8Z75 - chains A and B; structure by X-ray diffraction, 1.45 A resolution.

== Chain A (and B) ==
Molecule: Twin-arginine translocation signal domain-containing protein
Organism: Pelomicrobium methylotrophicum
Notes: chain B of this document is another copy of the same molecule, construct and numbering; everything in this record applies to it too
UniProt: A0A5C7ETD9 (A0A5C7ETD9_9PROT); residues 46-513 here = UniProt positions 46-513
Sequence (489 residues; each row starts with the number of its first residue):
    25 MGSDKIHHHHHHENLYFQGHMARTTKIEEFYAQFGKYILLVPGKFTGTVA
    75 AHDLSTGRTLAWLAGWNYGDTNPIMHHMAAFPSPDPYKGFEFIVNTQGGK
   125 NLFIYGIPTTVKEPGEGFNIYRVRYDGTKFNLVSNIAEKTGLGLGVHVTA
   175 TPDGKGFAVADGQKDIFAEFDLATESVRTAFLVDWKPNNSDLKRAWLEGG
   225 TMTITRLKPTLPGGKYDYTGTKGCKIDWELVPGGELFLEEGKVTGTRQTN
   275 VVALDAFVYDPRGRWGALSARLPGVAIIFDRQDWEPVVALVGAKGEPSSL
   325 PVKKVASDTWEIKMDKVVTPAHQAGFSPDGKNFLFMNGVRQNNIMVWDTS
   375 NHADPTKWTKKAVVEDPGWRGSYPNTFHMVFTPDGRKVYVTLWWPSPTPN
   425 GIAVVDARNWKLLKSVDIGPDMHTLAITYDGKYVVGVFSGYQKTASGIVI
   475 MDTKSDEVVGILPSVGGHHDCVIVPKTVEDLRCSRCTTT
Disordered / not traced: 25-49 (chain B: 25-50)
Sequence notes: initiating methionine (25); expression tag (26-45)
Metal / ion sites: Cu ion: H100, H493

== Interface between chain A and chain B ==
Residue-residue contacts (117):
  K50(A) - E481(B)  salt bridge
  K50(A) - V482(B)
  K50(A) - V483(B)
  I51(A) - F54(B)
  I51(A) - V483(B)  hydrogen bond (backbone-backbone)
  I51(A) - G484(B)
  I51(A) - I485(B)
  F54(A) - I51(B)  hydrophobic
  Y55(A) - I485(B)  hydrogen bond (side chain-backbone)
  Y55(A) - L486(B)
  Y55(A) - P487(B)
  F69(A) - A88(B)
  F69(A) - W90(B)
  F69(A) - N91(B)  hydrogen bond (backbone-side chain)
  T70(A) - W86(B)
  T70(A) - A88(B)
  T70(A) - W90(B)  hydrogen bond (backbone-side chain)
  G71(A) - W90(B)
  T72(A) - V489(B)
  A74(A) - V489(B)  hydrophobic
  H76(A) - P487(B)
  H76(A) - V489(B)
  T80(A) - I485(B)
  G81(A) - I485(B)
  G81(A) - L486(B)
  G81(A) - P487(B)
  R82(A) - I442(B)  hydrogen bond (side chain-backbone)
  R82(A) - G443(B)
  R82(A) - P444(B)
  R82(A) - F462(B)
  R82(A) - S470(B)
  R82(A) - I485(B)
  T83(A) - A469(B)
  T83(A) - S470(B)  hydrogen bond (backbone-backbone)
  T83(A) - P487(B)
  T83(A) - S488(B)  hydrogen bond (side chain-backbone)
  L84(A) - T468(B)
  L84(A) - A469(B)  hydrogen bond (backbone-backbone)
  A85(A) - K467(B)
  W86(A) - T70(B)
  W86(A) - Q466(B)
  W86(A) - S470(B)  hydrogen bond
  W86(A) - V489(B)  hydrophobic
  W86(A) - G490(B)  hydrogen bond (side chain-backbone)
  W86(A) - G491(B)
  A88(A) - F69(B)
  W90(A) - F69(B)
  W90(A) - T70(B)  hydrogen bond (side chain-backbone)
  W90(A) - G71(B)
  W90(A) - W90(B)
  W90(A) - T95(B)
  W90(A) - N96(B)
  W90(A) - P97(B)
  W90(A) - I98(B)  hydrophobic
  W90(A) - L126(B)  hydrophobic
  N91(A) - F69(B)  hydrogen bond (side chain-backbone)
  N91(A) - L126(B)
  N91(A) - T133(B)  hydrogen bond (backbone-side chain)
  N91(A) - V135(B)
  Y92(A) - I131(B)
  Y92(A) - P132(B)
  Y92(A) - T133(B)
  Y92(A) - V135(B)
  G93(A) - V135(B)
  T95(A) - W90(B)
  N96(A) - W90(B)
  P97(A) - W90(B)
  I98(A) - W90(B)  hydrophobic
  L126(A) - W90(B)  hydrophobic
  I131(A) - Y92(B)
  P132(A) - Y92(B)
  T133(A) - N91(B)  hydrogen bond (side chain-backbone)
  T133(A) - Y92(B)
  V135(A) - N91(B)
  V135(A) - Y92(B)
  V135(A) - G93(B)
  T152(A) - K467(B)
  T152(A) - T468(B)  hydrogen bond (backbone-side chain)
  K153(A) - K467(B)
  I442(A) - R82(B)  hydrogen bond (backbone-side chain)
  G443(A) - R82(B)
  P444(A) - R82(B)
  F462(A) - R82(B)
  Q466(A) - W86(B)
  K467(A) - A85(B)
  K467(A) - T152(B)
  K467(A) - K153(B)
  T468(A) - L84(B)
  T468(A) - T152(B)  hydrogen bond (side chain-backbone)
  A469(A) - R82(B)
  A469(A) - T83(B)
  A469(A) - L84(B)  hydrogen bond (backbone-backbone)
  S470(A) - R82(B)
  S470(A) - T83(B)  hydrogen bond (backbone-backbone)
  S470(A) - W86(B)  hydrogen bond
  V483(A) - I51(B)
  G484(A) - I51(B)
  I485(A) - I51(B)
  I485(A) - Y55(B)  hydrogen bond (backbone-side chain)
  I485(A) - T80(B)
  I485(A) - G81(B)
  I485(A) - R82(B)
  L486(A) - Y55(B)
  L486(A) - G81(B)
  P487(A) - Y55(B)
  P487(A) - H76(B)
  P487(A) - G81(B)
  P487(A) - T83(B)
  P487(A) - L486(B)  hydrophobic
  P487(A) - P487(B)
  S488(A) - T83(B)  hydrogen bond (backbone-side chain)
  V489(A) - T72(B)
  V489(A) - A74(B)  hydrophobic
  V489(A) - H76(B)
  V489(A) - W86(B)  hydrophobic
  G490(A) - W86(B)  hydrogen bond (backbone-side chain)
  G491(A) - W86(B)
Also at the interface, not in a pair above, chain A (54 interface residues in all): K68, F154, S463
Also at the interface, not in a pair above, chain B (57 interface residues in all): E52, K68, T134, F154, S463

== Overview ==
The interface between chain A and chain B involves 54 residues on one side and 57 on the other; the contacts
include 23 hydrogen bonds and 1 salt bridge. Among the polar pairs are K50(A)-E481(B), Y55(A)-I485(B) and
F69(A)-N91(B).
Both chains are Twin-arginine translocation signal domain-containing protein (Pelomicrobium methylotrophicum).
Entry 8Z75 (The structure of non-activated thiocyanate dehydrogenase from Pelomicrobium methylotrophicum
(pmTcDH)) was determined by X-ray diffraction together with 8Z76 and 8Z77 from the same study.
